Entry 6HTP (X-ray diffraction, 3.00 A resolution); this record covers chains A and G of the 28 polymer chains in the assembly.

# Chain A
Name: Proteasome subunit alpha type-2
Source organism: Saccharomyces cerevisiae (strain ATCC 204508 / S288c)
Notes: EC 3.4.25.1
Reference sequence: P23639 (PSA2_YEAST); numbering as in UniProt (aligned over 1-250)
Amino-acid sequence (250 residues; each row starts with the number of its first residue):
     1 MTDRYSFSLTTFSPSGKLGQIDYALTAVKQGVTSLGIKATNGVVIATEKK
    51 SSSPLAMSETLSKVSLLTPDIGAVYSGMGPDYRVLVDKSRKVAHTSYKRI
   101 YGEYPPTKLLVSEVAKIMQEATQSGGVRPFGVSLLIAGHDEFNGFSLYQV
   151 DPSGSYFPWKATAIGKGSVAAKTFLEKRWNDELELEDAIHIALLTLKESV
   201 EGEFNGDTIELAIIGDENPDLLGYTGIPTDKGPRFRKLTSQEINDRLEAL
Disordered / not traced: 220-229
Curated features (UniProtKB/Swiss-Prot):
  - cross-link: Lys108 (Glycyl lysine isopeptide (Lys-Gly) (interchain with G-Cter in ubiquitin))

# Chain G
Name: Proteasome subunit alpha type-1
Source organism: Saccharomyces cerevisiae (strain ATCC 204508 / S288c)
Notes: EC 3.4.25.1
Reference sequence: P21243 (PSA1_YEAST); residues -8 to 243 here correspond to UniProt positions 1-252 (UniProt number = residue number + 9)
Amino-acid sequence (252 residues; row label = number of the first residue in the row; numbers below 1 keep their minus sign (Met-8 is residue -8)):
    -8 MSGAAAASAAGYDRHITIFSPEGRLYQVEYAFKATNQTNINSLAVRGKDC
    42 TVVISQKKVPDKLLDPTTVSYIFCISRTIGMVVNGPIPDARNAALRAKAE
    92 AAEFRYKYGYDMPCDVLAKRMANLSQIYTQRAYMRPLGVILTFVSVDEEL
   142 GPSIYKTDPAGYYVGYKATATGPKQQEITTNLENHFKKSKIDHINEESWE
   192 KVVEFAITHMIDALGTEFSKNDLEVGVATKDKFFTLSAENIEERLVAIAE
   242 QD
Disordered / not traced: -8 to 1, 243
Ion coordination: Mg2+: Thr8, Arg122, Met125

# How chain A and chain G interact
Contacting residue pairs - 66 pairs, chain A then chain G:
  Met1(A) - Tyr124(G)  hydrophobic
  Asp3(A) - Tyr124(G)
  Tyr5(A) - Ile7(G)
  Tyr5(A) - Ala123(G)  hydrophobic
  Tyr5(A) - Tyr124(G)  hydrophobic
  Leu9(A) - Ile9(G)  hydrophobic
  Leu9(A) - Ala123(G)  hydrophobic
  Gln20(A) - Ile9(G)
  Gln20(A) - Phe10(G)  hydrogen bond (side chain-backbone)
  Tyr23(A) - Phe10(G)  hydrophobic
  Tyr23(A) - Ser11(G)
  Tyr23(A) - Pro12(G)  hydrophobic
  Tyr23(A) - Gly14(G)
  Ala24(A) - Phe10(G)  hydrophobic
  Thr26(A) - Pro12(G)
  Thr26(A) - Glu13(G)
  Ala27(A) - Gly14(G)
  Ser52(A) - Tyr153(G)  hydrogen bond
  Ser53(A) - Glu174(G)
  Pro54(A) - Lys158(G)
  Pro54(A) - Glu174(G)
  Leu55(A) - Tyr157(G)
  Leu55(A) - Lys158(G)  hydrogen bond (backbone-backbone)
  Leu55(A) - Ala159(G)
  Leu55(A) - Thr170(G)
  Leu55(A) - Glu174(G)
  Leu55(A) - Phe177(G)  hydrophobic
  Ala56(A) - Gly156(G)
  Ala56(A) - Tyr157(G)  hydrophobic
  Met57(A) - Val155(G)
  Met57(A) - Gly156(G)  hydrogen bond (backbone-backbone)
  Met57(A) - Tyr157(G)
  Met57(A) - Lys158(G)
  Thr60(A) - Tyr146(G)
  Thr60(A) - Val155(G)
  Thr60(A) - Gly156(G)  hydrogen bond (side chain-backbone)
  Leu61(A) - Tyr153(G)  hydrophobic
  Met78(A) - Phe10(G)  hydrophobic
  Met78(A) - Leu16(G)  hydrophobic
  Pro80(A) - Gln117(G)
  Pro80(A) - Ala151(G)
  Pro80(A) - Gly152(G)
  Pro80(A) - Tyr153(G)
  Asp81(A) - Gln117(G)
  Arg83(A) - Lys110(G)
  Arg83(A) - Ala113(G)  hydrogen bond (side chain-backbone)
  Arg83(A) - Asn114(G)
  Arg83(A) - Gly152(G)  hydrogen bond (side chain-backbone)
  Arg83(A) - Tyr154(G)
  Val84(A) - Asn114(G)
  Val84(A) - Gln117(G)
  Asp87(A) - Lys110(G)  salt bridge
  Asp87(A) - Asn114(G)
  Gly126(A) - Gln121(G)
  Gly126(A) - Arg122(G)
  Gly126(A) - Ala123(G)  hydrogen bond (backbone-backbone)
  Val127(A) - Gln121(G)
  Val127(A) - Arg122(G)
  Arg128(A) - Thr8(G)
  Arg128(A) - Phe10(G)
  Arg128(A) - Leu16(G)
  Arg128(A) - Thr120(G)  hydrogen bond (side chain-backbone)
  Arg128(A) - Gln121(G)  hydrogen bond (backbone-backbone)
  Pro129(A) - Phe10(G)
  Phe130(A) - Gln121(G)
  Gly131(A) - Phe10(G)
Other interface residues (no listed pair), chain A (32 interface residues in all): Thr2, Gln30, Ala121
Other interface residues (no listed pair), chain G (33 interface residues in all): Arg37, Leu173

# Overview
The interface between chain A and chain G involves 32 residues on one side and 33 on the other; the contacts
include 10 hydrogen bonds and 1 salt bridge. Polar pairs include Asp87(A)-Lys110(G), Gln20(A)-Phe10(G) and
Ser52(A)-Tyr153(G). Thr8(G), Arg122(G) and Met125(G) form the Mg2+ site.
Chain A is Proteasome subunit alpha type-2 and chain G is Proteasome subunit alpha type-1, both from
Saccharomyces cerevisiae (strain ATCC 204508 / S288c); the structure, Yeast 20S proteasome with human beta2c
(S171G) in complex with 7, was determined by X-ray diffraction, deposited together with 6HTB, 6HTC, 6HTD,
6HTR, 6HUB, 6HUC and 30 further entries.
